PDB entry 4XV8 | X-ray diffraction, 1.57 A resolution | chain A

# Chain A
Protein: Cytochrome c peroxidase, mitochondrial
From: Saccharomyces cerevisiae (strain ATCC 204508 / S288c)
Notes: EC 1.11.1.5
UniProt: P00431 (CCPR_YEAST); aligned to UniProt positions 71-359 over residues 4-292 (the alignment contains insertions or deletions, so no single offset holds)
Amino-acid sequence (292 residues; row label = number of the first residue in the row):
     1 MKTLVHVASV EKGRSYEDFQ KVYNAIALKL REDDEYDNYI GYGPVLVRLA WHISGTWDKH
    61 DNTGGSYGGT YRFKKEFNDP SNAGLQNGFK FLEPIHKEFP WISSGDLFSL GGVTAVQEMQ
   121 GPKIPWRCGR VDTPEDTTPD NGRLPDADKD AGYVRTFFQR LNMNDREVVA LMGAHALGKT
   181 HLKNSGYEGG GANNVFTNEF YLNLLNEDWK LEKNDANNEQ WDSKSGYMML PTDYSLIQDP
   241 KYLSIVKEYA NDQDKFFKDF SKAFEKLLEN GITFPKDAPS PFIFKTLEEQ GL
Unresolved in the structure: 1-3
Differences from the reference sequence: initiating methionine (1); expression tag (2-3); conflict Ile53 (Thr120 in P00431), Gly152 (Asp219 in P00431); engineered mutation Gly190 (Pro257 in P00431), Gly191 (Trp258 in P00431)
Metal / ion sites: heme Fe near His175 (its only coordinating residue here)
Small-molecule neighbours:
  - benzamidine (BEN): His175, Leu177, Gly178, Lys179, Thr180, Phe200, Met228, Met229, Leu230, Asp233
  - heme (HEM): Pro44, Val45, Val47, Arg48, Trp51, Pro145, Asp146, Ala147, Val154, Phe158, Leu171, Met172, Ala174, His175, Leu177, Gly178, Lys179, Thr180, His181, Asn184, Ser185, Tyr187, Leu230, Thr232, Phe260, Phe264
UniProt features mapped onto this chain:
  - active site: His52 (Proton acceptor)
  - binding site (heme b): His175
  - site: Arg48 (Transition state stabilizer)
  - modified residue: Tyr153 (Phosphotyrosine)

# Overview
Bound to chain A: heme and benzamidine. UniProt lists active-site residue His52 and heme b-binding residue
His175.
Chain A is Cytochrome c peroxidase, mitochondrial (Saccharomyces cerevisiae (strain ATCC 204508 / S288c)); the
structure, CcP gateless cavity, was determined by X-ray diffraction together with 4XV5, 4XVA, 4XV4, 4XV6 and
4XV7 from the same study.
